PDB entry 4DQC | X-ray diffraction, 1.94 A resolution | chains A and B

== Chain A (and B) ==
Protein: Aspartyl protease
From: Human immunodeficiency virus 1
Notes: chain B of this document is another copy of the same molecule, construct and numbering; everything in this record applies to it too
Sequence (99 residues; row label = number of the first residue in the row):
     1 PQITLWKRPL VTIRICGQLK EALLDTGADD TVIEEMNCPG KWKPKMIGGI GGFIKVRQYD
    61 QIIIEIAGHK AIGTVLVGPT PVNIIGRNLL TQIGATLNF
Small-molecule neighbours: tmc114 (017; (3r,3as,6ar)-hexahydrofuro[2,3-b]furan-3-yl(1S,2R)-3-[[(4-aminophenyl)sulfonyl](isobutyl)amino]-1-benzyl-2-hydroxypropylcarbamate): R8, L23, D25, G27, A28, D29, D30, V32, I47, G48, G49, I50, L76, P81, V82, I84

== Interface between chain A and chain B ==
Residue-residue contacts (92; chain A residue first):
  P1(A) with L97(B); N98(B); F99(B), hydrogen bond (backbone-backbone)
  Q2(A) with T96(B); L97(B); N98(B), hydrogen bond
  I3(A) with T96(B); L97(B), hydrogen bond (backbone-backbone); F99(B), hydrophobic
  L5(A) with T26(B); R87(B), hydrogen bond (backbone-side chain); L90(B), hydrophobic; T91(B); A95(B)
  W6(A) with R87(B), hydrogen bond (backbone-side chain); T91(B)
  K7(A) with R87(B)
  R8(A) with D29(B), salt bridge; R87(B)
  P9(A) with T26(B); R87(B)
  L23(A) with G27(B)
  L24(A) with T26(B), hydrogen bond (backbone-side chain); L97(B), hydrophobic
  D25(A) with D25(B); T26(B); G27(B), hydrogen bond (side chain-backbone)
  T26(A) with P9(B); L24(B), hydrogen bond (side chain-backbone); D25(B); T26(B), hydrogen bond (side chain-backbone); L97(B)
  G27(A) with L23(B); D25(B), hydrogen bond (backbone-side chain)
  D29(A) with R8(B), salt bridge
  I47(A) with I50(B), hydrophobic
  G49(A) with I50(B); P81(B)
  I50(A) with G49(B); I50(B); G51(B), hydrogen bond (backbone-backbone); G52(B); I54(B), hydrophobic; T80(B); P81(B); I84(B), hydrophobic
  G51(A) with G51(B); G52(B); I54(B)
  G52(A) with G51(B)
  I54(A) with I50(B)
  H69(A) with F99(B)
  T80(A) with I50(B)
  R87(A) with L5(B), hydrogen bond (side chain-backbone); W6(B), hydrogen bond (side chain-backbone); K7(B); R8(B); P9(B)
  L90(A) with L5(B), hydrophobic
  T91(A) with L5(B); W6(B)
  I93(A) with F99(B)
  G94(A) with N98(B); F99(B)
  A95(A) with L5(B); N98(B); F99(B), hydrophobic
  T96(A) with Q2(B), hydrogen bond; I3(B); T4(B); T96(B); L97(B); N98(B), hydrogen bond (backbone-backbone)
  L97(A) with P1(B); Q2(B); I3(B), hydrogen bond (backbone-backbone); L24(B), hydrophobic; T26(B); T96(B)
  N98(A) with P1(B); Q2(B), hydrogen bond; G94(B); A95(B); T96(B), hydrogen bond (backbone-backbone); N98(B), hydrogen bond
  F99(A) with P1(B), hydrogen bond (backbone-backbone); I3(B), hydrophobic; L24(B), hydrophobic; H69(B); I93(B); G94(B); A95(B), hydrophobic
Also at the interface, not in a pair above, chain A (39 interface residues in all): T4, V32, G48, F53, A67, P81, I84
Also at the interface, not in a pair above, chain B (39 interface residues in all): V32, I47, G48, F53, A67

== In short ==
Chain A and chain B each contribute 39 residues to their interface, with 20 hydrogen bonds and 2 salt bridges.
Among the polar pairs are R8(A)-D29(B), Q2(A)-N98(B) and L5(A)-R87(B). Chain A binds tmc114.
Both chains are Aspartyl protease (Human immunodeficiency virus 1). Entry 4DQC (Crystal Structure of
(G16C/L38C) HIV-1 Protease in Complex with DRV) was determined by X-ray diffraction together with 4DQB, 4DQE,
4DQF, 4DQG and 4DQH from the same study.
